Entry 8EYH (electron microscopy, 3.75 A resolution); this record covers chains B and C of the 4 polymer chains in the assembly.

Chain B (and C):
Name: Spike glycoprotein
From: Severe acute respiratory syndrome coronavirus 2
Notes: chain C of this document is another copy of the same molecule, construct and numbering; everything in this record applies to it too
Reference sequence: P0DTC2 (SPIKE_SARS2); residue numbers follow UniProt; this construct covers 14-1149
Amino-acid sequence (1136 residues; numbered 14 to 1149; the number before each row is that of its first residue):
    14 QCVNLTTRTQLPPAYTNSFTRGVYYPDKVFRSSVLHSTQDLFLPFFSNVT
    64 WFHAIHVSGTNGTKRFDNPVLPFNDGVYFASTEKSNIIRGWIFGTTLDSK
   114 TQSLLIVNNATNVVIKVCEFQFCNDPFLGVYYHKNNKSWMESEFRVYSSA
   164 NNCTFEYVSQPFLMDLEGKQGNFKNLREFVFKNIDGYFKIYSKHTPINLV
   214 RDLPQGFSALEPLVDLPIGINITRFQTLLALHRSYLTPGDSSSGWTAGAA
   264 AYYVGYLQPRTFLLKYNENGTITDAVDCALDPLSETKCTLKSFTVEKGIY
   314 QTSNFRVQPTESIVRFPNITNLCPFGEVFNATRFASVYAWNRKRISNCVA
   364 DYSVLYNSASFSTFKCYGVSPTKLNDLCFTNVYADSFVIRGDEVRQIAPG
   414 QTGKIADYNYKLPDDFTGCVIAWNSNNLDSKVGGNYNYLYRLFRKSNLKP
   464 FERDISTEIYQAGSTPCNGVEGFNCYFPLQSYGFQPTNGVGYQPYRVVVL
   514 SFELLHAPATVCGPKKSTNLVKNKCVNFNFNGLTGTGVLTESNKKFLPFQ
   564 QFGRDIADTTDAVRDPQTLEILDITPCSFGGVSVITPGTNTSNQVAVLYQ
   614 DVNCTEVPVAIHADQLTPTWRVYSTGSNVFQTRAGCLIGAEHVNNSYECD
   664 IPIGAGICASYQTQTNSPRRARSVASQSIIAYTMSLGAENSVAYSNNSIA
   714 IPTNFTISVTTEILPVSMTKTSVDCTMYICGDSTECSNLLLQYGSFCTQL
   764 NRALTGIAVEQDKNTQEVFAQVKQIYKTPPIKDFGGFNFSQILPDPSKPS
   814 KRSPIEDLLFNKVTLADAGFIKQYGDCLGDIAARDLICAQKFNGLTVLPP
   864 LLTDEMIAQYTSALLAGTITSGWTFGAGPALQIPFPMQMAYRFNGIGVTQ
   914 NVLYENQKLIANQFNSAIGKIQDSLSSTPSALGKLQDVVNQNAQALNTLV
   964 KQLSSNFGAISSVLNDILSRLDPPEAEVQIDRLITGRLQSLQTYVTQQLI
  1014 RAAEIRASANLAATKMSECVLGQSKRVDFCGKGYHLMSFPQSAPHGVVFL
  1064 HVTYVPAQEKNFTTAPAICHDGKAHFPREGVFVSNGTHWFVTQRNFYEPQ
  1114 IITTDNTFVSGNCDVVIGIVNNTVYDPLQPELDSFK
Unresolved in the structure: 71-75, 624-629, 676-689, 829-851 (chain C: 71-75, 618-640, 677-688, 828-850, 941-943, 1147-1149)
Construct notes: conflict Pro817 (Phe in P0DTC2), Pro892 (Ala in P0DTC2), Pro899 (Ala in P0DTC2), Pro942 (Ala in P0DTC2), Pro986 (Lys in P0DTC2), Pro987 (Val in P0DTC2)
Disulfides: Cys336-Cys361
Covalently attached groups: N-acetylglucosamine (NAG) linked to Asn282, Asn331, Asn603, Asn616, Asn657, Asn709, Asn717, Asn801, Asn1098, Asn1134
UniProt features mapped onto this chain:
  - region: Asn280 to Cys301 (Putative superantigen), Arg403 to Asp405 (Integrin-binding motif), Asn448 to Phe456 (Immunodominant HLA epitope recognized by the CD8+), Pro681 to Ala684 (Putative superantigen), Ser816 to Tyr837 (Fusion peptide 1), Lys835 to Phe855 (Fusion peptide 2)
  - site (Cleavage): Arg685, Ser686, Arg815, Ser816
  - glycosylation: Asn17 (N-linked (GlcNAc...) (complex) asparagine), Asn61 (N-linked (GlcNAc...) (hybrid) asparagine), Asn74 (N-linked (GlcNAc...) (complex) asparagine), Asn122 (N-linked (GlcNAc...) (hybrid) asparagine), Asn149 (N-linked (GlcNAc...) (complex) asparagine), Asn165 (N-linked (GlcNAc...) (complex) asparagine), Asn234 (N-linked (GlcNAc...) (high mannose) asparagine), Asn282 (N-linked (GlcNAc...) (complex) asparagine), Thr323 (O-linked (GalNAc) threonine), Ser325 (O-linked (HexNAc...) serine), Asn331 (N-linked (GlcNAc...) (complex) asparagine), Asn343 (N-linked (GlcNAc...) (complex) asparagine), Asn603 (N-linked (GlcNAc...) (hybrid) asparagine), Asn616 (N-linked (GlcNAc...) (complex) asparagine), Asn657 (N-linked (GlcNAc...) (complex) asparagine), Thr676 (O-linked (GlcNAc...) threonine), Thr678 (O-linked (GlcNAc...) threonine), Asn709 (N-linked (GlcNAc...) (high mannose) asparagine), Asn717 (N-linked (GlcNAc...) (hybrid) asparagine), Asn801 (N-linked (GlcNAc...) (hybrid) asparagine) and 3 more in UniProt
  - natural variant: Leu18 (L18F: In strain: Beta/B.1.351, Gamma/P.1 and 1 more), Thr19 (T19I: In strain: Omicron/BQ.1.1, Omicron/XBB.1.5 and 1 more; T19R: In strain: Delta/B.1.617.2, Omicron/BA.2 and 4 more), Thr20 (T20N: In strain: Gamma/P.1), Leu24 to Ala27 (sequence variant, change not given here; In strain: Omicron/BA.2, Omicron/BA.2.12.1 and 6 more), Pro26 (P26S: In strain: Gamma/P.1), Gln52 (Q52H: In strain: Omicron/EG.5.1), Ala67 (A67V: In strain: Eta/B.1.525, Omicron/BA.1), His69 to Val70 (deletion: In strain: Alpha/B.1.1.7, Eta/B.1.525 and 5 more), Gly75 (G75V: In strain: Lambda/C.37), Thr76 (T76I: In strain: Lambda/C.37), Asp80 (D80A: In strain: Beta/B.1.351), Val83 (V83A: In strain: Omicron/XBB.1.5, Omicron/EG.5.1), 79 further natural variant entries in UniProt
  - mutagenesis: His69 to Val70 (Increased incorporation of cleaved spike into virions), Asn121 (N121Q: Partial loss of biliverdin affinity), Arg190 (R190K: Partial loss of biliverdin affinity), Asn234 (N234Q: Increased resistance to neutralizing antibodies), Asn331 (N331Q: Reduced viral infectivity), Asn343 (N343Q: Reduced viral infectivity), Leu452 (L452R: Increased resistance to neutralizing antibodies. Decreases HLA binding to NF9 epitope. Increased binding affinity to human ACE2), Tyr453 (Y453F: Decreased HLA binding to NF9 epitope. Increased binding affinity to human ACE2), Ala475 (A475V: Increased resistance to neutralizing antibodies), Val483 (V483A: Increased resistance to neutralizing antibodies), Glu484 (E484D: Increased replication in human TMEM106B overexpressing cells), Phe490 (F490L: Increased resistance to neutralizing antibodies and human covalescent sera neutralization), 14 further mutagenesis entries in UniProt

How chain B and chain C interact:
Residue-residue contacts (199):
  Thr302(B) - Thr761(C)
  Thr302(B) - Arg765(C)
  Tyr313(B) - Arg765(C)
  Gln314(B) - Cys760(C)
  Gln314(B) - Thr761(C)
  Gln314(B) - Arg765(C)  hydrogen bond (backbone-side chain)
  Asn317(B) - Cys738(C)  hydrogen bond
  Asn317(B) - Thr739(C)
  Asn317(B) - Cys760(C)  hydrogen bond
  Asn317(B) - Asn764(C)  hydrogen bond
  Arg319(B) - Thr739(C)
  Arg319(B) - Ser750(C)
  Val320(B) - Met740(C)  hydrophobic
  Val320(B) - Asp745(C)
  Gln321(B) - Asp745(C)
  Pro322(B) - Asp745(C)
  Arg355(B) - Gly232(C)
  Arg357(B) - Pro230(C)  hydrogen bond (side chain-backbone)
  Ser383(B) - Glu988(C)
  Thr385(B) - Leu984(C)
  Thr385(B) - Asp985(C)  hydrogen bond
  Thr385(B) - Glu988(C)
  Lys386(B) - Ser982(C)
  Lys386(B) - Arg983(C)
  Leu387(B) - Arg983(C)
  Asn394(B) - Pro230(C)
  Thr415(B) - Tyr369(C)
  Gly416(B) - Tyr369(C)
  Lys417(B) - Tyr369(C)
  His519(B) - Tyr200(C)
  Thr547(B) - Asn978(C)  hydrogen bond (side chain-backbone)
  Thr547(B) - Asp979(C)  hydrogen bond (side chain-backbone)
  Thr547(B) - Ser982(C)
  Gly548(B) - Asn978(C)
  Thr549(B) - Asp745(C)
  Thr549(B) - Asn978(C)  hydrogen bond
  Lys557(B) - Phe43(C)
  Lys557(B) - Ser45(C)
  Lys558(B) - Phe43(C)
  Lys558(B) - Asn282(C)  hydrogen bond (backbone-backbone)
  Phe559(B) - Phe43(C)  hydrophobic
  Leu560(B) - Tyr38(C)
  Phe562(B) - Tyr38(C)  hydrophobic
  Phe562(B) - Lys41(C)
  Phe562(B) - Glu224(C)
  Phe562(B) - Pro225(C)
  Gln563(B) - Tyr38(C)
  Gln563(B) - Asp40(C)
  Gln563(B) - Lys41(C)
  Gln563(B) - Val42(C)
  Gln564(B) - Lys41(C)  hydrogen bond (backbone-backbone)
  Phe565(B) - Lys41(C)  hydrogen bond (backbone-backbone)
  Phe565(B) - Val42(C)
  Phe565(B) - Phe43(C)  hydrogen bond (backbone-backbone)
  Gly566(B) - Val42(C)
  Gly566(B) - Phe43(C)
  Arg567(B) - Val42(C)
  Arg567(B) - Phe43(C)  hydrogen bond (backbone-backbone)
  Arg567(B) - Arg44(C)  hydrogen bond (backbone-side chain)
  Arg567(B) - His49(C)
  Asp568(B) - Val47(C)
  Asp568(B) - His49(C)  hydrogen bond (backbone-side chain)
  Ile569(B) - Lys964(C)
  Ala570(B) - Val963(C)
  Ala570(B) - Lys964(C)
  Ala570(B) - Leu966(C)
  Ala570(B) - Ser967(C)
  Asp571(B) - Ser967(C)
  Asp571(B) - Ser975(C)
  Thr588(B) - Phe855(C)
  Thr588(B) - Asn856(C)
  Pro589(B) - Met740(C)
  Pro589(B) - Phe855(C)
  Pro589(B) - Asn856(C)
  Cys590(B) - Met740(C)  hydrogen bond (backbone-side chain)
  Cys590(B) - Phe855(C)
  Cys590(B) - Asn856(C)
  Cys590(B) - Gly857(C)  hydrogen bond (backbone-backbone)
  Ser591(B) - Asp737(C)
  Ser591(B) - Phe855(C)
  Ser591(B) - Gly857(C)  hydrogen bond (backbone-backbone)
  Phe592(B) - Asp737(C)
  Phe592(B) - Thr739(C)
  Phe592(B) - Met740(C)  hydrophobic
  Gly593(B) - Asp737(C)  hydrogen bond (backbone-side chain)
  Gly594(B) - Asp737(C)  hydrogen bond (backbone-side chain)
  Gly594(B) - Asn764(C)
  Val595(B) - Asn764(C)
  Gln613(B) - Ser735(C)  hydrogen bond (backbone-side chain)
  Gln613(B) - Asp737(C)
  Gln613(B) - Asn764(C)
  Gln613(B) - Thr768(C)  hydrogen bond
  Asp614(B) - Ser735(C)  hydrogen bond (backbone-side chain)
  Asp614(B) - Asp737(C)
  Asp614(B) - Gly857(C)
  Asp614(B) - Leu858(C)
  Asp614(B) - Thr859(C)  hydrogen bond
  Gln644(B) - Pro862(C)
  Arg646(B) - Met731(C)  hydrogen bond (side chain-backbone)
  Arg646(B) - Thr732(C)
  Arg646(B) - Lys733(C)
  Arg646(B) - Asp775(C)  salt bridge
  Arg646(B) - Leu861(C)  hydrogen bond (side chain-backbone)
  Arg646(B) - Pro862(C)
  Arg646(B) - Pro863(C)
  Ala647(B) - Leu861(C)  hydrophobic
  Pro665(B) - Val772(C)
  Ile666(B) - Val772(C)
  Gly667(B) - Ala771(C)
  Gly667(B) - Val772(C)
  Gly667(B) - Asp775(C)
  Ala668(B) - Lys733(C)
  Ala668(B) - Asp775(C)  hydrogen bond (backbone-side chain)
  Ala668(B) - Leu864(C)
  Gly669(B) - Asp775(C)  hydrogen bond (backbone-side chain)
  Gly669(B) - Leu864(C)
  Ile670(B) - Leu864(C)  hydrophobic
  Thr696(B) - Gln779(C)
  Thr696(B) - Leu864(C)
  Met697(B) - Gln779(C)
  Met697(B) - Leu864(C)
  Leu699(B) - Gln779(C)
  Leu699(B) - Glu780(C)
  Leu699(B) - Ala783(C)
  Leu699(B) - Val785(C)
  Leu699(B) - Lys786(C)
  Gly700(B) - Lys786(C)
  Ala701(B) - Lys786(C)
  Ala701(B) - Gln787(C)
  Glu702(B) - Gln787(C)
  Asn703(B) - Lys786(C)
  Asn703(B) - Gln787(C)
  Asn703(B) - Tyr789(C)  hydrogen bond (backbone-side chain)
  Asn703(B) - Ala890(C)
  Asn703(B) - Gly891(C)
  Ser704(B) - Gln787(C)  hydrogen bond (backbone-side chain)
  Ser704(B) - Tyr789(C)
  Ser704(B) - Gly891(C)
  Ser704(B) - Pro892(C)
  Ser704(B) - Ala893(C)
  Val705(B) - Tyr789(C)
  Val705(B) - Ser884(C)
  Val705(B) - Thr887(C)
  Val705(B) - Phe888(C)  hydrophobic
  Val705(B) - Pro892(C)  hydrogen bond (backbone-backbone)
  Val705(B) - Leu894(C)  hydrogen bond (backbone-backbone)
  Ala706(B) - Thr887(C)
  Ala706(B) - Pro892(C)  hydrogen bond (backbone-backbone)
  Ala706(B) - Ala893(C)
  Ala706(B) - Leu894(C)
  Tyr707(B) - Ser884(C)
  Tyr707(B) - Gly885(C)
  Tyr707(B) - Trp886(C)
  Tyr707(B) - Thr887(C)
  Tyr707(B) - Leu894(C)  hydrogen bond (backbone-backbone)
  Tyr707(B) - Gln895(C)
  Tyr707(B) - Ile896(C)  hydrogen bond (backbone-backbone)
  Tyr707(B) - Gln901(C)
  Tyr707(B) - Tyr904(C)
  Ser708(B) - Leu894(C)
  Ser708(B) - Gln895(C)  hydrogen bond (side chain-backbone)
  Ser708(B) - Ile896(C)
  Asn709(B) - Ile896(C)
  Asn709(B) - Pro897(C)
  Asn709(B) - Met900(C)
  Ser711(B) - Tyr904(C)
  Ile712(B) - Tyr904(C)
  Asp985(B) - Gly413(C)  hydrogen bond (side chain-backbone)
  Asp985(B) - Gln414(C)
  Asp985(B) - Thr415(C)  hydrogen bond
  Pro986(B) - Lys424(C)
  Pro986(B) - Pro426(C)
  Pro987(B) - Leu425(C)
  Pro987(B) - Pro426(C)
  Glu990(B) - Asp427(C)
  Asn1074(B) - Leu894(C)
  Pro1079(B) - Gln913(C)
  Lys1086(B) - Ile1114(C)
  Lys1086(B) - Thr1116(C)
  Phe1089(B) - Thr912(C)
  Arg1091(B) - Arg1091(C)
  Thr1120(B) - Arg1091(C)
  Phe1121(B) - Arg1091(C)
  Phe1121(B) - Glu1092(C)
  Val1122(B) - Asp1118(C)
  Val1122(B) - Asn1119(C)
  Ser1123(B) - Glu1092(C)
  Ser1123(B) - Gln1113(C)  hydrogen bond (backbone-side chain)
  Gly1124(B) - Gln1113(C)
  Asn1125(B) - Gln1113(C)
  Asn1125(B) - Ile1114(C)
  Val1128(B) - Asn914(C)
  Val1128(B) - Glu918(C)
  Val1128(B) - Glu1111(C)
  Val1128(B) - Gln1113(C)
  Val1129(B) - Asn914(C)
  Ile1130(B) - Gln913(C)
  Ile1130(B) - Asn914(C)  hydrogen bond (backbone-side chain)
  Ile1130(B) - Tyr917(C)  hydrophobic
Interface residues without a listed pair, chain B (105 interface residues in all): Ile312, Thr315, Ser316, Gly413, Glu516, Cys538, Gly545, Gly550, Asp574, Ile584, Ser596, Thr645, Asn710, Val991, Glu1072, Thr1077, Asp1127
Interface residues without a listed pair, chain C (114 interface residues in all): Gly199, Leu223, Ile233, Gly283, Phe377, Pro384, Thr385, Pro412, Gln762, Lys776, Ile788, Ala852, Gly889, Val976, His1058, Phe1121

In short:
The interface between chain B and chain C involves 105 residues on one side and 114 on the other; the contacts
include 41 hydrogen bonds and 1 salt bridge. Polar pairs include Arg646(B)-Asp775(C), Gln314(B)-Arg765(C) and
Asn317(B)-Cys738(C).
Chain B and chain C are both Spike glycoprotein (Severe acute respiratory syndrome coronavirus 2); the
structure, SARS-CoV-2 spike protein bound with a nanobody, was determined by electron microscopy.
